8YEO - chains B and C of the 12 polymer chains in the assembly; structure by electron microscopy, 3.44 A resolution.

Chain B:
Molecule: Cas6f
From: Selenomonas sp
Amino-acid sequence (181 residues; each row starts with the number of its first residue):
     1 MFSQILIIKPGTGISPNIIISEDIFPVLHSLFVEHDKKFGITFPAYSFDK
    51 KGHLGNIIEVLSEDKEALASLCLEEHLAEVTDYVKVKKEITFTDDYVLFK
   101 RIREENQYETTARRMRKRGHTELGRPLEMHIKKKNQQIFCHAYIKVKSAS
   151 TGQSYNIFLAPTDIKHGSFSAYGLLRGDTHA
Unresolved in the structure: 176-181

Chain C:
Molecule: 60-nt crRNA
From: Selenomonas sp
Sequence (60 nucleotides; numbered 1 to 60; the number before each row is that of its first residue):
     1 UUUAGAAGGAGAAGUCAUUUAAUAAGGCCACUGUUAAAAAGUGUACCGCC
    51 GGAUAGGCGG

Chain B / chain C interface:
Residue-residue contacts (42):
  Ser15(B) - U42(C)  phosphate contact
  Asn17(B) - U42(C)  base contact
  Lys51(B) - U42(C)  salt bridge to the phosphate
  Lys100(B) - C58(C)  salt bridge to the phosphate
  Arg103(B) - C58(C)  base contact
  Arg103(B) - G59(C)  salt bridge to the phosphate
  Arg103(B) - G60(C)  hydrogen bond to the base
  Asn106(B) - C46(C)  phosphate contact
  Asn106(B) - C47(C)  base contact
  Gln107(B) - C46(C)  hydrogen bond to the phosphate
  Thr110(B) - C47(C)  hydrogen bond to the phosphate
  Arg113(B) - C47(C)  sugar contact
  Arg113(B) - G48(C)  salt bridge to the phosphate
  Arg114(B) - C49(C)  salt bridge to the phosphate
  Arg114(B) - C50(C)  salt bridge to the phosphate
  Met115(B) - G51(C)  base contact
  Arg118(B) - G51(C)  hydrogen bond to the base
  Arg118(B) - G52(C)  hydrogen bond to the sugar
  Arg118(B) - U54(C)  salt bridge to the phosphate
  Leu123(B) - U54(C)  base contact
  Pro126(B) - U54(C)  hydrogen bond to the base
  Leu127(B) - U54(C)  base contact
  Glu128(B) - U54(C)  base contact
  His130(B) - U54(C)  base contact
  Lys134(B) - G56(C)  salt bridge to the phosphate
  Phe139(B) - A45(C)  stacking on the base
  Ala142(B) - U42(C)  base contact
  Tyr143(B) - U42(C)  stacking on the base
  Tyr143(B) - G43(C)  base contact
  Lys145(B) - A45(C)  sugar contact
  Ser148(B) - G60(C)  hydrogen bond to the base
  Ala149(B) - G60(C)  sugar contact
  Ser150(B) - G60(C)  hydrogen bond to the phosphate
  Thr151(B) - G60(C)  base contact
  Gln153(B) - C46(C)  hydrogen bond to the sugar
  Ser154(B) - C46(C)  base contact
  Tyr155(B) - C46(C)  base contact
  Tyr155(B) - G60(C)  stacking on the base
  Asn156(B) - A45(C)  hydrogen bond to the base
  Phe158(B) - A45(C)  base contact
  Ala171(B) - G60(C)  phosphate contact
  Tyr172(B) - G60(C)  hydrogen bond to the phosphate
Interface residues without a listed pair, chain B (36 interface residues in all): Ile18, Arg101, Gly119
Interface residues without a listed pair, chain C (17 interface residues in all): G41, U44

In short:
36 residues of chain B face 17 of chain C across their interface; the contacts include 11 hydrogen bonds, 8
salt bridges and 3 aromatic stacking contacts. Among the polar pairs are Arg103(B)-G60(C), Arg118(B)-G51(C)
and Pro126(B)-U54(C).
Here chain B is Cas6f and chain C is a 60-nt crRNA, both from Selenomonas sp. Entry 8YEO (Type I-FHNH
Cascade-dsDNA R-loop complex) was determined by electron microscopy, deposited together with 8YDB, 8YH9 and
8YHA.
